Entry 8OW7 (X-ray diffraction, 3.06 A resolution); this record covers chains A and C.

Chain A (and C):
Name: N-acetylglucosamine kinase
From: Tannerella forsythia
Notes: chain C of this document is another copy of the same molecule, construct and numbering; everything in this record applies to it too
Reference sequence: G8UQH1 (G8UQH1_TANFA); residues 2-284 here correspond to UniProt positions 20-302 (UniProt number = residue number + 18)
Sequence (293 residues; numbered 0 to 292; the number before each row is that of its first residue; numbering starts at 0):
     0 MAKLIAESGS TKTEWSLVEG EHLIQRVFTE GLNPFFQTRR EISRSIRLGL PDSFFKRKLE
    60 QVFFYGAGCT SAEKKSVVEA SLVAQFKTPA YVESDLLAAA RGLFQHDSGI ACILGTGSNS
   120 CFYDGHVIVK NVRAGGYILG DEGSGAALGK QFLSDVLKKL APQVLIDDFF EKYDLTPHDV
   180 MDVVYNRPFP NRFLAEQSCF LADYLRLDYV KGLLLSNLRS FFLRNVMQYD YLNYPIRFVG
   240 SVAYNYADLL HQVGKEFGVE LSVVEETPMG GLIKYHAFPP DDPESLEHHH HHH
Disordered / not traced: 0, 278-292
Construct notes: initiating methionine (0); expression tag (1, 285-292)
Residues lining bound ligands: N-acetyl-beta-muramic acid (AMU): Gly8, Asn32, Phe34, Phe35, Gly65, Ala66, Gly67, Cys68, Thr69, Ser93, Asp94, Ile112, Gly116, Ser117, Asn118, Ala133, Gly135, Asp140
Reported in the primary citation:
  - binding site for N-acetyl-beta-muramic acid: Thr69, Ala133

Chain A / chain C interface:
Residue-residue contacts (60):
  Phe34(A) - Met180(C)  hydrophobic
  Phe34(A) - Tyr184(C)  hydrophobic
  Phe34(A) - Asn185(C)  hydrogen bond (backbone-side chain)
  Thr69(A) - His177(C)  hydrogen bond
  Ser70(A) - His177(C)
  Lys73(A) - Asp181(C)  salt bridge
  Lys73(A) - Asn185(C)  hydrogen bond
  Val131(A) - Lys157(C)
  Arg132(A) - Leu156(C)
  Arg132(A) - Lys157(C)  hydrogen bond (backbone-side chain)
  Arg132(A) - Pro176(C)
  Arg132(A) - His177(C)  hydrogen bond
  Ala133(A) - Lys157(C)  hydrogen bond (backbone-side chain)
  Gly134(A) - Met180(C)
  Gly134(A) - Tyr184(C)  hydrogen bond (backbone-side chain)
  Gly135(A) - Tyr184(C)
  Tyr136(A) - Tyr184(C)  hydrogen bond (backbone-side chain)
  Ile137(A) - Lys149(C)
  Ile137(A) - Tyr184(C)  hydrogen bond (backbone-side chain)
  Leu138(A) - Lys149(C)
  Leu138(A) - Ser153(C)  hydrogen bond (backbone-side chain)
  Leu138(A) - Val183(C)  hydrophobic
  Leu138(A) - Tyr184(C)  hydrogen bond (backbone-side chain)
  Glu141(A) - Lys157(C)  salt bridge
  Lys149(A) - Ile137(C)
  Lys149(A) - Leu138(C)
  Ser153(A) - Leu138(C)  hydrogen bond (side chain-backbone)
  Ser153(A) - Arg223(C)  hydrogen bond
  Asp154(A) - Arg223(C)  salt bridge
  Leu156(A) - Arg132(C)
  Leu156(A) - Leu138(C)  hydrophobic
  Lys157(A) - Val131(C)
  Lys157(A) - Arg132(C)  hydrogen bond (side chain-backbone)
  Lys157(A) - Ala133(C)  hydrogen bond (side chain-backbone)
  Lys157(A) - Gly139(C)
  Lys157(A) - Glu141(C)  salt bridge
  Lys157(A) - Asn224(C)
  Lys157(A) - Gln227(C)  hydrogen bond (backbone-side chain)
  Leu159(A) - Arg223(C)
  Leu159(A) - Gln227(C)
  Pro176(A) - Arg132(C)
  His177(A) - Ser70(C)
  His177(A) - Arg132(C)  hydrogen bond
  Met180(A) - Phe34(C)  hydrophobic
  Met180(A) - Gly134(C)
  Val183(A) - Leu138(C)  hydrophobic
  Tyr184(A) - Gly134(C)  hydrogen bond (side chain-backbone)
  Tyr184(A) - Gly135(C)
  Tyr184(A) - Tyr136(C)  hydrogen bond (side chain-backbone)
  Tyr184(A) - Ile137(C)  hydrogen bond (side chain-backbone)
  Tyr184(A) - Leu138(C)  hydrogen bond (side chain-backbone)
  Asn185(A) - Phe34(C)
  Asn185(A) - Lys73(C)
  Arg223(A) - Ser153(C)  hydrogen bond
  Arg223(A) - Asp154(C)  salt bridge
  Arg223(A) - Lys157(C)
  Arg223(A) - Leu159(C)
  Asn224(A) - Lys157(C)  hydrogen bond
  Gln227(A) - Lys157(C)  hydrogen bond (side chain-backbone)
  Gln227(A) - Leu159(C)
Other interface residues (no listed pair), chain A (36 interface residues in all): Phe35, Gly139, Asp140, Gln150, Leu152, Val179, Asp181, Leu193
Other interface residues (no listed pair), chain C (35 interface residues in all): Thr69, Asp140, Gln150, Leu152, Val179, Leu193

Overview:
36 residues of chain A and 35 residues of chain C are in contact; the contacts include 24 hydrogen bonds and 5
salt bridges. Polar contacts include Lys73(A)-Asp181(C), Glu141(A)-Lys157(C) and Asp154(A)-Arg223(C). Bound to
chain A: N-acetyl-beta-muramic acid. The paper reports a binding site for N-acetyl-beta-muramic acid at
Thr69(A) and Ala133(A).
Chain A and chain C are both N-acetylglucosamine kinase (Tannerella forsythia); the structure, Crystal
structure of Tannerella forsythia sugar kinase K1058 in complex with N-acetylmuramic acid (MurNAc), was
determined by X-ray diffraction together with 8OQK, 8OQW and 8OQX from the same study.
